PDB entry 8Y3C | electron microscopy, 5.21 A resolution (low resolution: residue-level contacts below are approximate; hydrogen-bond / salt-bridge calls are withheld) | chains A and I of the 16 polymer chains in the assembly

[Chain A]
Protein: Histone H3.1
From: Homo sapiens
Reference sequence: P68431 (H31_HUMAN); residues 0-135 here correspond to UniProt positions 1-136 (UniProt number = residue number + 1)
Sequence (139 residues; numbered -3 to 135; the number before each row is that of its first residue; numbers below 1 keep their minus sign (Gly-3 is residue -3)):
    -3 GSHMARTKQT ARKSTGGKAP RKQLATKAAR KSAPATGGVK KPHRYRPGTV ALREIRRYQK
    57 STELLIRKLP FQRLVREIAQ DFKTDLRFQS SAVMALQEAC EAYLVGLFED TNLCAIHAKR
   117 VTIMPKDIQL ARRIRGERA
Disordered / not traced: -3 to 38, 134-135
Sequence notes: expression tag (-3 to -1)
Swiss-Prot annotation at these positions:
  - modified residue: Arg2 (Asymmetric dimethylarginine), Thr3 (Phosphothreonine), Lys4 (Allysine), Gln5 (5-glutamyl dopamine), Thr6 (Phosphothreonine), Arg8 (Citrulline), Lys9 (N6,N6,N6-trimethyllysine), Ser10 (ADP-ribosylserine), Thr11 (Phosphothreonine), Lys14 (N6-(2-hydroxyisobutyryl)lysine), Arg17 (Asymmetric dimethylarginine), Lys18 (N6-(2-hydroxyisobutyryl)lysine), Lys23 (N6-(2-hydroxyisobutyryl)lysine), Arg26 (Citrulline), Lys27 (N6,N6,N6-trimethyllysine), Ser28 (ADP-ribosylserine), Lys36 (N6,N6,N6-trimethyllysine), Lys37 (N6-methyllysine), Tyr41 (Phosphotyrosine), Lys56 (N6,N6,N6-trimethyllysine) and 8 more in UniProt
  - lipidation: Lys18 (N6-decanoyllysine)

[Chain I]
Molecule: 250-nt DNA strand
Sequence (250 nucleotides; each row starts with the number of its first residue):
     1 ATCGGATGTA TATATCTGAC ACGTGCCTGG AGACTAGGGA GTAATCCCCT TGGCGGTTAA
    61 AACGCGGGGG ACAGCGCGTA CGTGCGTTTA AGCGGTGCTA GAGCTGTCTA CGACCAATTG
   121 AGCTCGAGCC TGGAGACTAG GGAGTAATCC CCTTGGCGGT TAAAACGCGG GGGACAGCGC
   181 GTACGTGCGT TTAAGCGGTG CTAGAGCTGT CTACGACCAA TTGAGCGGCC TCGGCACCGG
   241 GATTCTCGAT

[Interface between chain A and chain I]
Contacting residue pairs - 19 pairs, chain A then chain I:
  Arg40(A) with DG66(I); DG67(I)
  Pro43(A) with DG70(I)
  Arg63(A) with DA61(I); DA62(I)
  Arg72(A) with DG52(I)
  Arg83(A) with DG52(I)
  Phe84(A) with DT51(I); DG52(I)
  Gln85(A) with DT51(I)
  Ser86(A) with DT51(I)
  Arg116(A) with DC72(I); DA73(I)
  Val117(A) with DA71(I); DC72(I)
  Thr118(A) with DA71(I); DC72(I)
  Met120(A) with DC72(I); DA73(I)
Interface residues without a listed pair, chain A (15 interface residues in all): Arg42, Lys115, Lys122
Interface residues without a listed pair, chain I (11 interface residues in all): DG69

[In short]
15 residues of chain A and 11 residues of chain I are in contact.
Chain A is Histone H3.1 (Homo sapiens) and chain I is a 250-nt DNA strand; the structure, Cryo-EM structure of
the overlapping di-nucleosome (closed form), was determined by electron microscopy, deposited together with
8Y3D, 8Y3E and 8Y3F.
